PDB entry 5S4M | X-ray diffraction, 2.15 A resolution | chains C and D of the 6 polymer chains in the assembly

[Chain C]
Protein: Tubulin alpha-1B chain
Source organism: Bos taurus
UniProtKB: P81947 (TBA1B_BOVIN); numbering as in UniProt (aligned over 1-451)
Amino-acid sequence (451 residues; each row starts with the number of its first residue):
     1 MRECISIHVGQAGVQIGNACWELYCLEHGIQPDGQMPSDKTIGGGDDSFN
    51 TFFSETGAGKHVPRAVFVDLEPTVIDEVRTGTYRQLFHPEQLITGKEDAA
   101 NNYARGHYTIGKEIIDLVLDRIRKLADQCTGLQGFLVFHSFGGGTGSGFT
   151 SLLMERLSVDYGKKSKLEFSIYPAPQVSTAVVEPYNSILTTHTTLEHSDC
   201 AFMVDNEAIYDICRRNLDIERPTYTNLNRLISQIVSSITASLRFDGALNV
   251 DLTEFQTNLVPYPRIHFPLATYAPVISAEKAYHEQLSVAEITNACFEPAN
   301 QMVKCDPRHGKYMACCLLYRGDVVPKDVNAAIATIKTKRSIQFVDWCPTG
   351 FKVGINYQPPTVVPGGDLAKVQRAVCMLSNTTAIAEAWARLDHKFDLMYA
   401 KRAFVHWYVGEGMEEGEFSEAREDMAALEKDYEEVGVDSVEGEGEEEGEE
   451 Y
Disordered / not traced: 441-451
Bound ions: Ca2+ site 1: Asp39, Thr41, Gly44, Glu55; Ca2+ site 2: Glu284 (shared with 1 residue of chain B)
Small-molecule neighbours: GTP (guanosine-5'-triphosphate): Gly10, Gln11, Ala12, Gln15, Ile16, Asp69, Asp98, Ala99, Ala100, Asn101, Ser140, Gly142, Gly143, Gly144, Thr145, Gly146, Ile171, Pro173, Val177, Ser178, Thr179, Glu183, Asn206, Tyr224, Leu227, Asn228, Ile231
Reported in the primary citation:
  - binding site for N-ethyl-2-fluoro-4-(methylsulfonyl)aniline: Thr225, Asn228

[Chain D]
Protein: Tubulin beta-2B chain
Source organism: Bos taurus
UniProtKB: Q6B856 (TBB2B_BOVIN); the author numbering skips numbers that UniProt does not, so the offset changes along the chain: 1-42 = UniProt 1-42; 45-360 = UniProt 43-358; 369-455 = UniProt 359-445
Amino-acid sequence (445 residues; each row starts with the number of its first residue; note: 10 numbers in that range are skipped by the numbering (no residue carries them; nothing is unmodelled there)):
     1 MREIVHIQAGQCGNQIGAKFWEVISDEHGIDPTGSYHGDSDL
    45 QLERINVYYNEATGNKYVPRAILVDLEPGTMDSVRSGPFGQIFRPDNFVF
    95 GQSGAGNNWAKGHYTEGAELVDSVLDVVRKESESCDCLQGFQLTHSLGGG
   145 TGSGMGTLLISKIREEYPDRIMNTFSVMPSPKVSDTVVEPYNATLSVHQL
   195 VENTDETYCIDNEALYDICFRTLKLTTPTYGDLNHLVSATMSGVTTCLRF
   245 PGQLNADLRKLAVNMVPFPRLHFFMPGFAPLTSRGSQQYRALTVPELTQQ
   295 MFDSKNMMAACDPRHGRYLTVAAIFRGRMSMKEVDEQMLNVQNKNSSYFV
   345 EWIPNNVKTAVCDIPP
   369 RGLKMSATFIGNSTAIQELFKRISEQFTAMFRRKAFLHWYTGEGMDEMEF
   419 TEAESNMNDLVSEYQQYQDATADEQGEFEEEEGEDEA
Disordered / not traced: 442-455
Bound ions: Mg2+: Gln11 (together with GDP)
Small-molecule neighbours:
  - GDP (guanosine-5'-diphosphate): Gly10, Gln11, Cys12, Gln15, Ile16, Ala99, Asn101, Ser140, Gly142, Gly143, Gly144, Thr145, Gly146, Val171, Pro173, Val177, Ser178, Glu183, Asn206, Leu209, Tyr224, Leu227, Asn228, Val231
  - N-ethyl-2-fluoro-4-(methylsulfonyl)aniline (WV4): Val23, Glu27, Ala233, Thr234, Ser236, Gly237, Phe272, Arg320, Pro360, Arg369, Leu371, Ser374, Thr376
Reported in the primary citation:
  - binding site for N-ethyl-2-fluoro-4-(methylsulfonyl)aniline: Phe272, Arg320, Ser374, Thr376

[Chain C / chain D interface]
Contacting residue pairs - 55 pairs, chain C then chain D:
  Gln11(C) - Gln247(D)  hydrogen bond
  Lys96(C) - Arg2(D)
  Lys96(C) - Asp130(D)  salt bridge
  Glu97(C) - Arg2(D)  salt bridge
  Glu97(C) - Cys131(D)
  Glu97(C) - Arg164(D)  salt bridge
  Glu97(C) - Arg253(D)  salt bridge
  Asp98(C) - Lys254(D)  salt bridge
  Ala100(C) - Arg253(D)
  Ala100(C) - Lys254(D)
  Ala100(C) - Val257(D)
  Asn101(C) - Lys254(D)
  Arg105(C) - Arg253(D)
  Pro175(C) - Asn349(D)
  Ser178(C) - Lys352(D)  hydrogen bond
  Thr179(C) - Gln247(D)
  Thr179(C) - Leu248(D)
  Thr179(C) - Asn258(D)  hydrogen bond (backbone-side chain)
  Ala180(C) - Asn258(D)
  Val181(C) - Asn258(D)  hydrogen bond (backbone-side chain)
  Val181(C) - Ile347(D)  hydrophobic
  Val181(C) - Pro348(D)
  Val181(C) - Asn349(D)
  Val182(C) - Val257(D)  hydrophobic
  Glu220(C) - Lys326(D)
  Arg221(C) - Met325(D)  hydrogen bond
  Arg221(C) - Asp329(D)  salt bridge
  Tyr224(C) - Gln247(D)  hydrogen bond
  Lys394(C) - Asn349(D)  hydrogen bond
  Leu397(C) - Glu345(D)
  Leu397(C) - Trp346(D)
  Leu397(C) - Pro348(D)  hydrophobic
  Leu397(C) - Ala440(D)  hydrophobic
  Met398(C) - Trp346(D)  hydrogen bond (backbone-backbone)
  Met398(C) - Pro348(D)
  Lys401(C) - Phe262(D)
  Lys401(C) - Trp346(D)
  Lys401(C) - Ala438(D)
  Lys401(C) - Thr439(D)  hydrogen bond (side chain-backbone)
  Arg402(C) - Phe262(D)
  Ala403(C) - Pro261(D)
  Ala403(C) - Phe262(D)  hydrophobic
  Phe404(C) - Val257(D)
  Phe404(C) - Asn258(D)
  Phe404(C) - Val260(D)
  Phe404(C) - Pro261(D)  hydrogen bond (backbone-backbone)
  Phe404(C) - Thr314(D)
  Phe404(C) - Ile347(D)  hydrophobic
  His406(C) - Val260(D)  hydrogen bond (side chain-backbone)
  His406(C) - Pro261(D)
  His406(C) - Phe262(D)
  His406(C) - Pro263(D)
  Trp407(C) - Ala256(D)  hydrophobic
  Trp407(C) - Val257(D)
  Trp407(C) - Val260(D)  hydrogen bond (side chain-backbone)
Other interface residues (no listed pair), chain C (27 interface residues in all): Tyr210, Glu411
Other interface residues (no listed pair), chain D (30 interface residues in all): Asp251, Asn350

[In short]
27 residues of chain C face 30 of chain D across their interface, with 12 hydrogen bonds and 6 salt bridges.
Polar pairs include Lys96(C)-Asp130(D), Glu97(C)-Arg2(D) and Glu97(C)-Arg164(D). Bound to chain C: GTP.
Ligands of chain D: GDP and N-ethyl-2-fluoro-4-(methylsulfonyl)aniline. The paper reports a binding site for
N-ethyl-2-fluoro-4-(methylsulfonyl)aniline at Thr225(C), Asn228(C) and Phe272(D) among others.
Here chain C is Tubulin alpha-1B chain and chain D is Tubulin beta-2B chain, both from Bos taurus. Entry 5S4M
(Tubulin-Z2142244288-complex) was determined by X-ray diffraction, deposited together with 5S4L, 5S4N, 5S4O,
5S4P, 5S4Q, 5S4R and 52 further entries.
